Entry 1EB4 (X-ray diffraction, 2.00 A resolution); this record covers chain A.

== Chain A ==
Protein: Histidine ammonia-lyase
From: Pseudomonas putida
Notes: EC 4.3.1.3
UniProtKB: P21310 (HUTH_PSEPU); residues 1-509 here correspond to UniProt positions 2-510 (UniProt number = residue number + 1)
Amino-acid sequence (507 residues; each row starts with the number of its first residue; note: 2 numbers in that range are skipped by the numbering (no residue carries them; nothing is unmodelled there)):
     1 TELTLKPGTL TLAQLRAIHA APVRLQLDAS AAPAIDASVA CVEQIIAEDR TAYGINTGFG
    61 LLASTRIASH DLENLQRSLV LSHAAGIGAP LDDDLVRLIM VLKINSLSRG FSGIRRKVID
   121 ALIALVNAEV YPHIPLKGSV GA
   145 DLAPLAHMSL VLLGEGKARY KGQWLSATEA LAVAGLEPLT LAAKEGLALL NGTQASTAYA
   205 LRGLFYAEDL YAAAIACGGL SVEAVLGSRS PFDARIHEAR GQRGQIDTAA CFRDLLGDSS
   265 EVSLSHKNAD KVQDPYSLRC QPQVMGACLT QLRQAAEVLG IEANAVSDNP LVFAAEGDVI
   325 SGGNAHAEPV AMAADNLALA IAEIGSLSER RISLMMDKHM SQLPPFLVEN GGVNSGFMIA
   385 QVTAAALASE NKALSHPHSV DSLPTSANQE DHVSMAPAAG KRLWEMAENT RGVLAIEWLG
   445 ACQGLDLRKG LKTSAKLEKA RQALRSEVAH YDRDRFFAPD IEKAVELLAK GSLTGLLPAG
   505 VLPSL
Glycans and other covalent adducts: covalent link Ala142-Asp145
Modified residues: Ala142 ({2-[(1S)-1-aminoethyl]-4-methylidene-5-oxo-4,5-dihydro-1H-imidazol-1-yl}acetic acid; MDO)
Differences from the reference sequence: engineered mutation Ala273 (Cys in P21310), Ala329 (Phe in P21310); chromophore (142, 142, 142)
From the paper describing this entry:
  - mutagenesis - F329A: decreased catalytic activity
  - catalytic residues: Glu414 (proposed by the authors, not directly observed)

== Summary ==
The paper reports the catalytic residue Glu414; F329A reduces catalytic activity.
Chain A is Histidine ammonia-lyase (Pseudomonas putida); the structure, Histidine Ammonia-Lyase (HAL) Mutant
F329A from Pseudomonas putida, was determined by X-ray diffraction together with 1GK2 and 1GK3 from the same
study.
